7V02 - chains A and K of the 9 polymer chains in the assembly; structure by electron microscopy, 4.97 A resolution (low resolution: residue-level contacts below are approximate; hydrogen-bond / salt-bridge calls are withheld).

[Chain A]
Molecule: CRISPR system Cms endoribonuclease Csm3
Organism: Staphylococcus epidermidis RP62A
Reference sequence: Q5HK91 (Q5HK91_STAEQ); residue numbers follow UniProt; this construct covers 1-214
Amino-acid sequence (214 residues; row label = number of the first residue in the row):
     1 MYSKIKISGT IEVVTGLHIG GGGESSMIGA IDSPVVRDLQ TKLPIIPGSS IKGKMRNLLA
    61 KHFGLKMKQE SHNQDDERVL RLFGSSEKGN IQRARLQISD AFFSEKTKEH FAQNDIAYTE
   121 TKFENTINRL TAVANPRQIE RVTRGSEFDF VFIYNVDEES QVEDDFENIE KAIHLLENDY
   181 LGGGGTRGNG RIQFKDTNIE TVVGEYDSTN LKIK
Disordered / not traced: 1, 24-31

[Chain K]
Molecule: CRISPR system Cms protein Csm2
Organism: Staphylococcus epidermidis RP62A
Reference sequence: Q5HK90 (Q5HK90_STAEQ); residues 14-141 here correspond to UniProt positions 1-128 (UniProt number = residue number - 13)
Amino-acid sequence (128 residues; each row starts with the number of its first residue):
    14 MTFAHEVVKS NVKNVKDRKG KEKQVLFNGL TTSKLRNLME QVNRLYTIAF NSNEDQLNEE
    74 FIDELEYLKI KFYYEAGREK SVDEFLKKTL MFPIIDRVIK KESKKFFLDY CKYFEALVAY
   134 AKYYQKED
Disordered / not traced: 28-36, 140-141

[Interface between chain A and chain K]
Contacting residue pairs (11):
  R37(A) - T60(K)
  Q40(A) - F63(K)
  T41(A) - F63(K)
  T41(A) - N64(K)
  K42(A) - T60(K)
  K42(A) - F63(K)
  L43(A) - N64(K)
  A117(A) - R57(K)
  Y118(A) - I61(K)
  T121(A) - E53(K)
  F123(A) - R49(K)
Also at the interface, not in a pair above, chain A (12 interface residues in all): L39, K108, D115
Also at the interface, not in a pair above, chain K (9 interface residues in all): Y59, E77

[In short]
Chain A and chain K form an interface of 12 and 9 residues respectively.
Here chain A is CRISPR system Cms endoribonuclease Csm3 and chain K is CRISPR system Cms protein Csm2, both
from Staphylococcus epidermidis RP62A. Entry 7V02 (Staphylococcus epidermidis RP62A CRISPR short effector
complex) was determined by electron microscopy together with 7UZW, 7UZX, 7UZY, 7UZZ, 7V00 and 7V01 from the
same study.
